PDB entry 7Z31 | electron microscopy, 2.76 A resolution | chains A and B of the 19 polymer chains in the assembly

[Chain A]
Name: DNA-directed RNA polymerase III subunit RPC1
From: Saccharomyces cerevisiae S288C
Notes: EC 2.7.7.6
UniProtKB: P04051 (RPC1_YEAST); residues 1-1460 here = UniProt positions 1-1460
Sequence (1460 residues; numbered 1 to 1460; the number before each row is that of its first residue):
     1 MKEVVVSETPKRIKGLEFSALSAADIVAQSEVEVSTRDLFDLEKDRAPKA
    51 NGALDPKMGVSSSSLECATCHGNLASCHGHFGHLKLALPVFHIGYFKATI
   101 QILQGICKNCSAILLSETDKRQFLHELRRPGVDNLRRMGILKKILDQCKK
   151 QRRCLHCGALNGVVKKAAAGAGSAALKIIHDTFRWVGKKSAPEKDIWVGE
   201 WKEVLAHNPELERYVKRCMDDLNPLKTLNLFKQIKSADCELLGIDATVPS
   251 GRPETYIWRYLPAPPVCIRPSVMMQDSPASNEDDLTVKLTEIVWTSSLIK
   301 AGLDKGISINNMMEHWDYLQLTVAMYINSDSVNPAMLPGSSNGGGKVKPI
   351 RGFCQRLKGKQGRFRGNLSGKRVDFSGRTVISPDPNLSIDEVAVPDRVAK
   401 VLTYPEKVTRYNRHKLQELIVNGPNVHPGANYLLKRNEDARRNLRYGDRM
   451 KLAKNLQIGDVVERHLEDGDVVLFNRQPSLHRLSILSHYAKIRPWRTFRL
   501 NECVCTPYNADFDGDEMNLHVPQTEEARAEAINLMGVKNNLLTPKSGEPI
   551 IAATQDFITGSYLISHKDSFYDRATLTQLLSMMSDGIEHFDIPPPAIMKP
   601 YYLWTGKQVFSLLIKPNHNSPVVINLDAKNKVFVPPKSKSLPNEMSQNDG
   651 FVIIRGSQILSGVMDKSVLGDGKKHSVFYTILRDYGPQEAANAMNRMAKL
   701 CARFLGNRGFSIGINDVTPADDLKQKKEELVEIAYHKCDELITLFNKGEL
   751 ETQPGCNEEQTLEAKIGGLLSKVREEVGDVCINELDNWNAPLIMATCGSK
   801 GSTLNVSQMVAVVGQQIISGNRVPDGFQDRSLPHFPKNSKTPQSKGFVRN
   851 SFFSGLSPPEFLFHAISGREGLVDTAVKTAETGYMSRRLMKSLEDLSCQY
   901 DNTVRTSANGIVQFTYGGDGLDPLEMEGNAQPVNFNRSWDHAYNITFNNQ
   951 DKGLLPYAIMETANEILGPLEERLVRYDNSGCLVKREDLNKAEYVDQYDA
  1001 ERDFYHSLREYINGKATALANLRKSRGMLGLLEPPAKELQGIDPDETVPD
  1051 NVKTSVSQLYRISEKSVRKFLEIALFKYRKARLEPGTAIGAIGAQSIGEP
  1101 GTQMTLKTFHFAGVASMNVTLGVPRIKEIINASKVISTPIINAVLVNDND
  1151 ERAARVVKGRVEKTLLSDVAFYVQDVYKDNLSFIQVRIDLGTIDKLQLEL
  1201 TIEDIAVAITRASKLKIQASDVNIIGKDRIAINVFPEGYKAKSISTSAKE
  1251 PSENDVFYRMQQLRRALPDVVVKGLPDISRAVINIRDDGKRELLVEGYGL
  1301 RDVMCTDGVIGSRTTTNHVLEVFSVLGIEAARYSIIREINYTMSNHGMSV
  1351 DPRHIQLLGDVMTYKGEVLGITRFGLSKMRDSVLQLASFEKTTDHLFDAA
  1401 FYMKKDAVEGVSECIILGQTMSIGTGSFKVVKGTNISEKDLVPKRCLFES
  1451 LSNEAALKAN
Disordered / not traced: 1, 169-174, 333-347, 1237-1251, 1457-1460
Ion coordination: Zn2+ site 1: Cys-67, Cys-70, Cys-77, His-80; Zn2+ site 2: Cys-107, Cys-110, Cys-154, Cys-157; Mg2+: Asp-511, Asp-513, Asp-515
UniProt features mapped onto this chain:
  - region: Pro-858 to Glu-870 (Bridging helix)
  - binding site (Zn(2+)): Cys-67, Cys-70, Cys-77, His-80, Cys-107, Cys-110, Cys-154
  - binding site (Mg(2+)): Asp-511, Asp-513, Asp-515
  - mutagenesis: Thr-506 (T506I: Temperature-sensitive), Asn-509 (N509Y: Temperature-sensitive), Asn-518 (N518Q: Temperature-sensitive)

[Chain B]
Name: DNA-directed RNA polymerase III subunit RPC2
From: Saccharomyces cerevisiae S288C
Notes: EC 2.7.7.6
UniProtKB: P22276 (RPC2_YEAST); numbering as in UniProt (aligned over 1-1149)
Sequence (1149 residues; numbered 1 to 1149; the number before each row is that of its first residue):
     1 MVAATKRRKTHIHKHVKDEAFDDLLKPVYKGKKLTDEINTAQDKWHLLPA
    51 FLKVKGLVKQHLDSFNYFVDTDLKKIIKANQLILSDVDPEFYLKYVDIRV
   101 GKKSSSSTKDYLTPPHECRLRDMTYSAPIYVDIEYTRGRNIIMHKDVEIG
   151 RMPIMLRSNKCILYDADESKMAKLNECPLDPGGYFIVNGTEKVILVQEQL
   201 SKNRIIVEADEKKGIVQASVTSSTHERKSKTYVITKNGKIYLKHNSIAEE
   251 IPIAIVLKACGILSDLEIMQLVCGNDSSYQDIFAVNLEESSKLDIYTQQQ
   301 ALEYIGAKVKTMRRQKLTILQEGIEAIATTVIAHLTVEALDFREKALYIA
   351 MMTRRVVMAMYNPKMIDDRDYVGNKRLELAGQLISLLFEDLFKKFNNDFK
   401 LSIDKVLKKPNRAMEYDALLSINVHSNNITSGLNRAISTGNWSLKRFKME
   451 RAGVTHVLSRLSYISALGMMTRISSQFEKSRKVSGPRALQPSQFGMLCTA
   501 DTPEGEACGLVKNLALMTHITTDDEEEPIKKLCYVLGVEDITLIDSASLH
   551 LNYGVYLNGTLIGSIRFPTKFVTQFRHLRRTGKVSEFISIYSNSHQMAVH
   601 IATDGGRICRPLIIVSDGQSRVKDIHLRKLLDGELDFDDFLKLGLVEYLD
   651 VNEENDSYIALYEKDIVPSMTHLEIEPFTILGAVAGLIPYPHHNQSPRNT
   701 YQCAMGKQAIGAIAYNQFKRIDTLLYLMTYPQQPMVKTKTIELIDYDKLP
   751 AGQNATVAVMSYSGYDIEDALVLNKSSIDRGFGRCETRRKTTTVLKRYAN
   801 HTQDIIGGMRVDENGDPIWQHQSLGPDGLGEVGMKVQSGQIYINKSVPTN
   851 SADAPNPNNVNVQTQYREAPVIYRGPEPSHIDQVMMSVSDNDQALIKVLL
   901 RQNRRPELGDKFSSRHGQKGVCGIIVKQEDMPFNDQGIVPDIIMNPHGFP
   951 SRMTVGKMIELISGKAGVLNGTLEYGTCFGGSKLEDMSKILVDQGFNYSG
  1001 KDMLYSGITGECLQAYIFFGPIYYQKLKHMVLDKMHARARGPRAVLTRQP
  1051 TEGRSRDGGLRLGEMERDCVIAYGASQLLLERLMISSDAFEVDVCDKCGL
  1101 MGYSGWCTTCKSAENIIKMTIPYAAKLLFQELLSMNIAPRLRLEDIFQQ
Disordered / not traced: 1-35, 852-863
Ion coordination: Zn2+: Cys-1095, Cys-1098, Cys-1107, Cys-1110
UniProt features mapped onto this chain:
  - zinc finger: Cys-1095 to Cys-1110 (C4-type)
  - binding site (Zn(2+)): Cys-1095, Cys-1098, Cys-1107, Cys-1110

[How chain A and chain B interact]
Pairs across the interface (423):
  Pro-10(A) / Asp-1145(B)
  Pro-10(A) / Ile-1146(B)  hydrogen bond (backbone-backbone)
  Pro-10(A) / Phe-1147(B)  hydrophobic
  Lys-11(A) / Asp-1096(B)  salt bridge
  Lys-11(A) / Ile-1117(B)
  Lys-11(A) / Met-1119(B)
  Lys-11(A) / Glu-1144(B)
  Lys-11(A) / Asp-1145(B)
  Lys-11(A) / Ile-1146(B)
  Arg-12(A) / Leu-1143(B)
  Arg-12(A) / Glu-1144(B)  salt bridge
  Arg-12(A) / Ile-1146(B)
  Ile-13(A) / Ile-1121(B)  hydrophobic
  Ile-13(A) / Leu-1141(B)  hydrophobic
  Ile-13(A) / Arg-1142(B)
  Ile-13(A) / Leu-1143(B)  hydrophobic
  Lys-14(A) / Arg-1142(B)  hydrogen bond (backbone-backbone)
  Lys-14(A) / Leu-1143(B)
  Lys-14(A) / Glu-1144(B)
  Gly-15(A) / Arg-1140(B)
  Gly-15(A) / Leu-1141(B)
  Gly-15(A) / Arg-1142(B)  hydrogen bond (backbone-backbone)
  Leu-16(A) / Phe-1129(B)  hydrophobic
  Leu-16(A) / Pro-1139(B)
  Leu-16(A) / Arg-1140(B)
  Leu-16(A) / Leu-1141(B)  hydrophobic
  Glu-17(A) / Ala-1138(B)
  Glu-17(A) / Pro-1139(B)
  Glu-17(A) / Arg-1140(B)  hydrogen bond (backbone-backbone)
  Glu-17(A) / Arg-1142(B)  salt bridge
  Phe-18(A) / Leu-1132(B)  hydrophobic
  Phe-18(A) / Ile-1137(B)  hydrophobic
  Phe-18(A) / Ala-1138(B)
  Phe-18(A) / Pro-1139(B)  hydrophobic
  Ser-19(A) / Asn-1136(B)
  Ser-19(A) / Ile-1137(B)
  Ser-19(A) / Ala-1138(B)  hydrogen bond (backbone-backbone)
  Ala-20(A) / Asn-1136(B)
  Leu-21(A) / Leu-1133(B)  hydrophobic
  Leu-21(A) / Asn-1136(B)  hydrogen bond (backbone-backbone)
  Leu-21(A) / Ala-1138(B)  hydrophobic
  Leu-21(A) / Arg-1140(B)
  Asp-25(A) / Arg-1140(B)  salt bridge
  Ala-28(A) / Thr-1108(B)
  Gln-29(A) / Thr-1108(B)
  Gln-29(A) / Thr-1109(B)
  Gln-29(A) / Leu-1133(B)
  Glu-31(A) / Tyr-1103(B)  hydrogen bond
  Glu-31(A) / Thr-1108(B)  hydrogen bond
  Thr-69(A) / Tyr-1103(B)
  Leu-74(A) / Arg-1048(B)  hydrogen bond (backbone-side chain)
  Ala-75(A) / Arg-1048(B)
  His-78(A) / Phe-1090(B)
  His-78(A) / Glu-1091(B)
  His-78(A) / Asp-1093(B)
  His-78(A) / Gly-1102(B)
  His-78(A) / Lys-1126(B)  hydrogen bond (backbone-side chain)
  His-78(A) / Gln-1130(B)  hydrogen bond (backbone-side chain)
  Gly-79(A) / Gln-1130(B)  hydrogen bond (backbone-side chain)
  His-80(A) / Tyr-1103(B)
  Phe-81(A) / Gln-1130(B)
  Phe-81(A) / Leu-1133(B)  hydrophobic
  Phe-81(A) / Ser-1134(B)
  His-92(A) / Met-1135(B)  hydrogen bond (side chain-backbone)
  His-92(A) / Asn-1136(B)
  Tyr-95(A) / Asn-1136(B)
  Tyr-95(A) / Ile-1137(B)
  Trp-258(A) / Ser-1134(B)
  Trp-258(A) / Met-1135(B)
  Trp-258(A) / Asn-1136(B)
  Pro-262(A) / Leu-1133(B)
  Pro-262(A) / Ser-1134(B)
  Pro-264(A) / Ser-1134(B)
  Pro-265(A) / Gln-1130(B)
  Cys-267(A) / Leu-1046(B)
  Ile-268(A) / Leu-1046(B)
  Ile-268(A) / Leu-1127(B)  hydrophobic
  Ile-268(A) / Gln-1130(B)
  Ile-268(A) / Glu-1131(B)
  Pro-270(A) / Leu-1046(B)
  Ile-327(A) / Met-1135(B)  hydrophobic
  Phe-353(A) / Ser-1134(B)
  Phe-353(A) / Met-1135(B)  hydrophobic
  Cys-354(A) / Met-1135(B)  hydrophobic
  Arg-356(A) / Leu-1046(B)
  Arg-356(A) / Glu-1131(B)  salt bridge
  Leu-357(A) / Glu-1131(B)
  Arg-363(A) / Leu-1127(B)
  Arg-363(A) / Leu-1128(B)
  Arg-363(A) / Glu-1131(B)  salt bridge
  Phe-364(A) / Leu-1128(B)  hydrophobic
  Arg-365(A) / Arg-1061(B)  hydrogen bond (backbone-side chain)
  Gly-366(A) / Arg-1061(B)  hydrogen bond (backbone-side chain)
  Asn-367(A) / Thr-1047(B)
  Asn-367(A) / Gln-1049(B)  hydrogen bond (backbone-side chain)
  Asn-367(A) / Ala-1124(B)
  Leu-368(A) / Ala-1124(B)
  Leu-368(A) / Ala-1125(B)
  Leu-368(A) / Leu-1128(B)  hydrophobic
  Ser-369(A) / Arg-1067(B)
  Gly-370(A) / Arg-1061(B)  hydrogen bond (backbone-side chain)
  Gly-370(A) / Leu-1062(B)
  Lys-371(A) / Gln-1049(B)
  Lys-371(A) / Arg-1061(B)
  Lys-371(A) / Leu-1062(B)  hydrogen bond (backbone-backbone)
  Lys-371(A) / Leu-1083(B)
  Lys-371(A) / Ser-1087(B)
  Lys-371(A) / Asp-1088(B)  salt bridge
  Lys-371(A) / Pro-1122(B)
  Arg-372(A) / Gln-1049(B)
  Arg-372(A) / Pro-1050(B)
  Arg-372(A) / Thr-1051(B)
  Arg-372(A) / Glu-1052(B)  salt bridge
  Arg-372(A) / Gly-1059(B)  hydrogen bond (side chain-backbone)
  Arg-372(A) / Arg-1061(B)
  Arg-372(A) / Ser-1087(B)  hydrogen bond (backbone-side chain)
  Val-373(A) / Pro-1050(B)
  Val-373(A) / Gly-1059(B)
  Val-373(A) / Leu-1060(B)
  Val-373(A) / Arg-1082(B)
  Val-373(A) / Ser-1086(B)
  Asp-374(A) / Arg-1038(B)  salt bridge
  Asp-374(A) / Ala-1039(B)
  Asp-374(A) / Arg-1040(B)
  Asp-374(A) / Arg-1043(B)  salt bridge
  Asp-374(A) / Pro-1050(B)
  Asp-374(A) / Arg-1082(B)  hydrogen bond (backbone-side chain)
  Asp-374(A) / Ser-1086(B)  hydrogen bond (backbone-backbone)
  Phe-375(A) / Arg-1038(B)  hydrogen bond (backbone-backbone)
  Phe-375(A) / Ala-1039(B)  hydrogen bond (backbone-backbone)
  Phe-375(A) / Arg-1040(B)
  Phe-375(A) / Arg-1082(B)
  Ser-376(A) / Ala-1037(B)
  Ser-376(A) / Arg-1038(B)  hydrogen bond (backbone-backbone)
  Ser-376(A) / Gly-1059(B)
  Ser-376(A) / Leu-1060(B)  hydrogen bond (side chain-backbone)
  Gly-377(A) / His-1036(B)
  Gly-377(A) / Leu-1060(B)
  Arg-378(A) / Lys-1034(B)
  Arg-378(A) / Met-1035(B)
  Arg-378(A) / His-1036(B)  hydrogen bond (backbone-backbone)
  Arg-378(A) / Leu-1060(B)
  Thr-379(A) / Val-1031(B)
  Thr-379(A) / Met-1035(B)
  Val-380(A) / Gly-909(B)
  Val-380(A) / Val-921(B)  hydrophobic
  Val-380(A) / Val-1031(B)  hydrophobic
  Ile-381(A) / Val-921(B)
  Ser-382(A) / Gly-909(B)
  Ser-382(A) / Val-921(B)
  Ser-382(A) / Cys-922(B)  hydrogen bond (side chain-backbone)
  Pro-383(A) / Tyr-765(B)
  Pro-383(A) / Ala-770(B)  hydrophobic
  Asp-384(A) / Tyr-765(B)  hydrogen bond
  Pro-385(A) / Ser-763(B)
  Pro-385(A) / Gly-764(B)
  Pro-385(A) / Tyr-765(B)
  Asn-386(A) / Tyr-765(B)  hydrogen bond
  Arg-397(A) / Met-1035(B)
  Val-398(A) / Met-1035(B)  hydrophobic
  Val-398(A) / Ala-1037(B)  hydrophobic
  Val-401(A) / Ala-1037(B)
  Val-401(A) / Ala-1039(B)
  Leu-402(A) / Arg-1038(B)
  Arg-441(A) / Arg-1040(B)
  Glu-463(A) / Arg-1040(B)  salt bridge
  Leu-473(A) / Leu-1078(B)  hydrophobic
  Asn-475(A) / Glu-1066(B)
  Gln-477(A) / Arg-1061(B)  hydrogen bond (side chain-backbone)
  Gln-477(A) / Glu-1066(B)  hydrogen bond
  Pro-478(A) / Met-1065(B)  hydrophobic
  Ser-479(A) / Met-1065(B)
  Ser-479(A) / Glu-1066(B)  hydrogen bond
  Ser-479(A) / Cys-1069(B)
  His-481(A) / Cys-1069(B)  hydrogen bond (backbone-side chain)
  Arg-482(A) / Cys-1069(B)
  Arg-482(A) / Ala-1072(B)  hydrogen bond (side chain-backbone)
  Arg-482(A) / Tyr-1073(B)  hydrogen bond (backbone-side chain)
  Leu-483(A) / Tyr-1073(B)
  Ile-485(A) / Cys-1069(B)  hydrophobic
  Ile-485(A) / Tyr-1073(B)  hydrogen bond (backbone-side chain)
  Leu-486(A) / Tyr-1073(B)
  Trp-495(A) / Glu-907(B)
  Trp-495(A) / Leu-908(B)
  Trp-495(A) / Ile-925(B)  hydrophobic
  Arg-496(A) / Glu-877(B)  salt bridge
  Arg-496(A) / Glu-907(B)  salt bridge
  Arg-496(A) / Val-1031(B)
  Arg-496(A) / Leu-1032(B)
  Arg-496(A) / Met-1035(B)
  Thr-497(A) / Leu-908(B)
  Thr-497(A) / Gly-909(B)
  Thr-497(A) / Val-1031(B)
  Glu-502(A) / Gly-764(B)
  Glu-502(A) / Ile-767(B)
  Glu-502(A) / Glu-768(B)
  Cys-505(A) / Glu-768(B)
  Asp-511(A) / Glu-768(B)
  Asp-511(A) / Asp-769(B)
  Phe-512(A) / Ile-767(B)
  Phe-512(A) / Glu-768(B)
  Phe-512(A) / Ala-770(B)
  Phe-512(A) / Gly-920(B)
  Phe-512(A) / Val-921(B)  hydrogen bond (backbone-backbone)
  Asp-513(A) / Lys-911(B)
  Asp-513(A) / Lys-919(B)  salt bridge
  Asp-513(A) / Gly-920(B)
  Gly-514(A) / Val-921(B)
  Glu-516(A) / Lys-1034(B)
  Asn-518(A) / Leu-1060(B)
  His-520(A) / Leu-1060(B)
  His-520(A) / Leu-1062(B)
  His-520(A) / Arg-1082(B)  hydrogen bond
  Val-521(A) / Glu-1081(B)
  Val-521(A) / Arg-1082(B)  hydrogen bond (backbone-side chain)
  Pro-522(A) / Leu-1078(B)  hydrophobic
  Pro-522(A) / Glu-1081(B)
  Gln-523(A) / Glu-1081(B)  hydrogen bond (backbone-side chain)
  Gln-523(A) / Ser-1086(B)
  Thr-524(A) / Glu-1081(B)
  Glu-526(A) / Gln-1077(B)
  Ala-527(A) / Gln-1077(B)
  Ala-527(A) / Leu-1078(B)  hydrophobic
  Ala-527(A) / Glu-1081(B)
  Glu-530(A) / Ala-1075(B)
  Glu-530(A) / Ser-1076(B)  hydrogen bond (side chain-backbone)
  Glu-530(A) / Gln-1077(B)  hydrogen bond (side chain-backbone)
  Glu-530(A) / Leu-1078(B)  hydrogen bond (side chain-backbone)
  Leu-534(A) / Tyr-1073(B)
  Leu-534(A) / Gly-1074(B)
  Leu-534(A) / Ala-1075(B)  hydrophobic
  Met-535(A) / Tyr-1073(B)  hydrophobic
  Met-535(A) / Leu-1078(B)  hydrophobic
  Asn-540(A) / Tyr-1073(B)
  Thr-554(A) / Glu-768(B)
  Gln-555(A) / Ile-767(B)
  Gln-555(A) / Glu-768(B)
  Gln-555(A) / His-947(B)
  Asp-556(A) / Ser-761(B)  hydrogen bond
  Asp-556(A) / Ile-767(B)
  Asp-556(A) / Asn-945(B)  hydrogen bond
  Asp-556(A) / His-947(B)  salt bridge
  Phe-557(A) / Ile-767(B)  hydrophobic
  Thr-559(A) / His-947(B)  hydrogen bond
  Ala-702(A) / Ser-763(B)
  Ala-702(A) / Gly-764(B)
  Leu-705(A) / Ser-761(B)
  Gly-706(A) / Met-760(B)
  Gly-706(A) / Ser-761(B)
  Gly-706(A) / Tyr-762(B)
  Gly-706(A) / Leu-1013(B)
  Asn-707(A) / Ser-1006(B)  hydrogen bond
  Asn-707(A) / Ile-1008(B)
  Asn-707(A) / Leu-1013(B)
  Arg-708(A) / Leu-1013(B)
  Arg-708(A) / Gln-1014(B)  hydrogen bond (backbone-backbone)
  Arg-708(A) / Ala-1015(B)
  Gly-709(A) / Ala-1015(B)
  Phe-710(A) / Val-759(B)
  Phe-710(A) / Met-760(B)
  Phe-710(A) / Ser-761(B)  hydrogen bond (backbone-backbone)
  Phe-710(A) / Pro-946(B)
  Phe-710(A) / His-947(B)
  Ser-711(A) / Val-759(B)  hydrogen bond (side chain-backbone)
  Ser-711(A) / Tyr-1016(B)
  Ser-711(A) / Ile-1017(B)
  Ser-711(A) / Phe-1018(B)  hydrogen bond (side chain-backbone)
  Ile-712(A) / Val-759(B)  hydrophobic
  Ile-712(A) / Pro-946(B)
  Ile-712(A) / Phe-949(B)  hydrophobic
  Ile-712(A) / Met-958(B)  hydrophobic
  Ile-712(A) / Phe-1018(B)
  Gly-713(A) / Met-958(B)
  Gly-713(A) / Lys-1001(B)
  Gly-713(A) / Phe-1018(B)
  Ile-714(A) / Val-955(B)  hydrophobic
  Ile-714(A) / Met-958(B)  hydrophobic
  Ile-714(A) / Ile-959(B)  hydrophobic
  Ile-714(A) / Ile-962(B)  hydrophobic
  Ile-714(A) / Ser-999(B)
  Asn-715(A) / Ser-999(B)
  Asn-715(A) / Lys-1001(B)  hydrogen bond
  Asp-716(A) / Lys-1001(B)  salt bridge
  Val-717(A) / Val-955(B)  hydrophobic
  Val-717(A) / Met-958(B)  hydrophobic
  Met-794(A) / Pro-946(B)
  Met-794(A) / His-947(B)
  Met-794(A) / Pro-950(B)  hydrophobic
  Ser-799(A) / His-947(B)
  Lys-800(A) / His-947(B)
  Lys-800(A) / Pro-950(B)
  Lys-800(A) / Ser-951(B)
  Asn-805(A) / Pro-950(B)
  Asn-805(A) / Met-953(B)
  Gln-808(A) / Met-953(B)  hydrogen bond
  Met-809(A) / Pro-950(B)
  Met-809(A) / Met-953(B)  hydrophobic
  Met-809(A) / Val-955(B)  hydrophobic
  Gly-826(A) / Tyr-371(B)
  Gly-826(A) / Pro-491(B)
  Gly-826(A) / Ser-492(B)
  Phe-827(A) / Pro-491(B)
  Phe-827(A) / Ser-492(B)
  Phe-827(A) / Val-651(B)
  Phe-827(A) / Glu-654(B)
  Phe-827(A) / Asn-655(B)
  Gln-828(A) / Asn-593(B)
  Gln-828(A) / His-595(B)
  Gln-828(A) / Asn-655(B)  hydrogen bond (backbone-side chain)
  Asp-829(A) / His-595(B)  salt bridge
  Arg-830(A) / Glu-654(B)  hydrogen bond (side chain-backbone)
  Arg-830(A) / Asn-655(B)  hydrogen bond (side chain-backbone)
  Arg-830(A) / Asp-656(B)
  Arg-830(A) / Ser-657(B)  hydrogen bond (side chain-backbone)
  Ser-831(A) / Pro-491(B)
  Leu-832(A) / Pro-491(B)
  Leu-832(A) / Phe-494(B)  hydrophobic
  Pro-833(A) / Glu-654(B)
  Pro-833(A) / Tyr-658(B)
  Pro-833(A) / Ile-659(B)  hydrogen bond (backbone-backbone)
  His-834(A) / Phe-494(B)
  His-834(A) / Tyr-658(B)
  His-834(A) / Ile-659(B)
  His-834(A) / Leu-661(B)
  His-834(A) / Glu-674(B)  salt bridge
  Phe-835(A) / Tyr-658(B)
  Pro-836(A) / Tyr-658(B)
  Lys-837(A) / Asn-655(B)  hydrogen bond (side chain-backbone)
  Lys-837(A) / Asp-656(B)  salt bridge
  Phe-852(A) / His-693(B)  hydrogen bond (backbone-side chain)
  Phe-852(A) / Asn-694(B)
  Phe-852(A) / Met-953(B)  hydrophobic
  Phe-852(A) / Val-955(B)
  Phe-853(A) / His-693(B)  hydrogen bond (backbone-side chain)
  Phe-853(A) / Val-955(B)  hydrophobic
  Phe-853(A) / Leu-984(B)  hydrophobic
  Ser-854(A) / His-693(B)
  Gly-855(A) / His-692(B)
  Gly-855(A) / His-693(B)  hydrogen bond (backbone-side chain)
  Leu-856(A) / His-692(B)  hydrogen bond (backbone-backbone)
  Leu-856(A) / Phe-979(B)
  Ser-857(A) / Phe-979(B)
  Pro-858(A) / Phe-494(B)
  Pro-858(A) / Leu-661(B)  hydrophobic
  Pro-858(A) / Tyr-662(B)
  Pro-858(A) / Pro-677(B)  hydrophobic
  Pro-858(A) / Phe-979(B)  hydrophobic
  Pro-859(A) / Leu-661(B)
  Phe-861(A) / Ile-680(B)  hydrophobic
  Phe-861(A) / Leu-681(B)  hydrophobic
  Phe-861(A) / Pro-691(B)
  Phe-861(A) / His-692(B)
  Phe-861(A) / Phe-979(B)  hydrophobic
  Leu-862(A) / Leu-489(B)  hydrophobic
  Leu-862(A) / Pro-491(B)  hydrophobic
  Leu-862(A) / Phe-494(B)  hydrophobic
  Leu-862(A) / Thr-499(B)
  His-864(A) / Gln-695(B)
  His-864(A) / Ser-696(B)  hydrogen bond (backbone-side chain)
  Ala-865(A) / Leu-489(B)
  Ala-865(A) / Thr-499(B)
  Ala-865(A) / Ser-696(B)
  Ile-866(A) / Leu-489(B)
  Ile-866(A) / Pro-491(B)  hydrophobic
  Gly-868(A) / Ser-696(B)
  Arg-869(A) / Arg-487(B)  hydrogen bond (side chain-backbone)
  Arg-869(A) / Leu-489(B)
  Arg-869(A) / Thr-499(B)
  Arg-869(A) / Thr-502(B)
  Arg-869(A) / Gly-509(B)
  Glu-870(A) / Ala-488(B)
  Glu-870(A) / Leu-489(B)
  Leu-872(A) / Thr-700(B)
  Leu-872(A) / Tyr-701(B)
  Val-873(A) / Ser-484(B)
  Val-873(A) / Arg-487(B)
  Val-873(A) / Cys-508(B)  hydrophobic
  Ala-876(A) / Gly-505(B)
  Gly-883(A) / Met-1065(B)
  Arg-887(A) / Glu-1064(B)
  Met-890(A) / Asp-1068(B)
  Lys-891(A) / Glu-1064(B)  salt bridge
  Lys-891(A) / Arg-1067(B)
  Glu-894(A) / Arg-1067(B)  salt bridge
  Glu-894(A) / Asp-1068(B)
  Glu-894(A) / Ile-1071(B)
  Ala-1088(A) / Ile-1071(B)
  Ile-1092(A) / Ala-1072(B)
  Gln-1095(A) / Asp-1068(B)
  Gln-1095(A) / Cys-1069(B)
  Gln-1095(A) / Ala-1072(B)
  Tyr-1258(A) / Ser-291(B)  hydrogen bond (side chain-backbone)
  Tyr-1258(A) / Lys-292(B)  hydrogen bond (side chain-backbone)
  Gln-1261(A) / Glu-288(B)
  Arg-1265(A) / Val-285(B)
  Arg-1265(A) / Glu-288(B)  salt bridge
  Phe-1397(A) / Ile-1137(B)  hydrophobic
  Ala-1400(A) / Ile-1137(B)  hydrophobic
  Ser-1412(A) / Arg-1067(B)
  Ile-1415(A) / Arg-1067(B)
  Ile-1415(A) / Ile-1071(B)  hydrophobic
  Ile-1415(A) / Leu-1079(B)  hydrophobic
  Ile-1415(A) / Leu-1083(B)  hydrophobic
  Ile-1416(A) / Pro-1122(B)
  Ile-1416(A) / Ala-1125(B)
  Leu-1417(A) / Ile-1121(B)
  Leu-1417(A) / Pro-1122(B)
  Leu-1417(A) / Phe-1129(B)  hydrophobic
  Gly-1418(A) / Leu-1080(B)
  Gly-1418(A) / Met-1084(B)
  Gly-1418(A) / Pro-1122(B)
  Gln-1419(A) / Leu-1080(B)
  Thr-1420(A) / Ser-1076(B)
  Thr-1420(A) / Gln-1077(B)
  Thr-1420(A) / Leu-1080(B)
  Met-1421(A) / Gly-1074(B)
  Met-1421(A) / Ala-1075(B)
  Met-1421(A) / Ser-1076(B)
  Met-1421(A) / Leu-1079(B)  hydrophobic
  Gly-1424(A) / Gly-1074(B)
  Thr-1425(A) / Gly-1074(B)  hydrogen bond (backbone-backbone)
  Thr-1425(A) / Ser-1076(B)  hydrogen bond
  Gly-1426(A) / Ser-1076(B)  hydrogen bond (backbone-side chain)
Other interface residues (no listed pair), chain A (196 interface residues in all): Thr-9, Cys-70, Cys-77, Thr-255, Tyr-326, Pro-395, Tyr-432, Arg-499, Ala-510, Ala-531, Gly-801, Pro-824, Ala-1091, Leu-1384, Leu-1396, Val-1411, Ile-1423
Other interface residues (no listed pair), chain B (180 interface residues in all): Gln-490, Arg-610, Pro-697, Asn-699, Asp-766, Gly-923, Cys-978, Tyr-998, Thr-1009, Gly-1063, Val-1070, Val-1092, Leu-1100, Ser-1104, Thr-1120, Tyr-1123

[In short]
196 residues of chain A and 180 residues of chain B are in contact, with 71 hydrogen bonds and 22 salt
bridges. Polar contacts include Lys-11(A)/Asp-1096(B), Arg-12(A)/Glu-1144(B) and Glu-17(A)/Arg-1142(B).
Chain A is DNA-directed RNA polymerase III subunit RPC1 and chain B is DNA-directed RNA polymerase III subunit
RPC2, both from Saccharomyces cerevisiae S288C; the structure, Structure of yeast RNA Polymerase III-Ty1
integrase complex at 2.7 A (focus subunit C11, no C11 ..., was determined by electron microscopy (same
publication as 7Z0H, 7Z2Z, 7Z30 and 8BWS).
